Entry 7A0N (X-ray diffraction, 4.30 A resolution (low resolution: residue-level contacts below are approximate; hydrogen-bond / salt-bridge calls are withheld)); this record covers chains A and B.

== Chain A (and B) ==
Molecule: Uncharacterized protein
Source organism: Chaetomium thermophilum (strain DSM 1495 / CBS 144.50 / IMI 039719)
Notes: chain B of this document is another copy of the same molecule, construct and numbering; everything in this record applies to it too
UniProt: G0S5K3 (G0S5K3_CHATD); the construct lacks a stretch of the UniProt sequence and is renumbered around it, so the offset changes along the chain: 1-412 = UniProt 1-412; 548-550 = UniProt 413-415; 551-600 = UniProt 551-600
Chain sequence (466 residues; row label = number of the first residue in the row; note: 135 numbers in that range are skipped by the numbering (no residue carries them; nothing is unmodelled there); numbering starts at 0):
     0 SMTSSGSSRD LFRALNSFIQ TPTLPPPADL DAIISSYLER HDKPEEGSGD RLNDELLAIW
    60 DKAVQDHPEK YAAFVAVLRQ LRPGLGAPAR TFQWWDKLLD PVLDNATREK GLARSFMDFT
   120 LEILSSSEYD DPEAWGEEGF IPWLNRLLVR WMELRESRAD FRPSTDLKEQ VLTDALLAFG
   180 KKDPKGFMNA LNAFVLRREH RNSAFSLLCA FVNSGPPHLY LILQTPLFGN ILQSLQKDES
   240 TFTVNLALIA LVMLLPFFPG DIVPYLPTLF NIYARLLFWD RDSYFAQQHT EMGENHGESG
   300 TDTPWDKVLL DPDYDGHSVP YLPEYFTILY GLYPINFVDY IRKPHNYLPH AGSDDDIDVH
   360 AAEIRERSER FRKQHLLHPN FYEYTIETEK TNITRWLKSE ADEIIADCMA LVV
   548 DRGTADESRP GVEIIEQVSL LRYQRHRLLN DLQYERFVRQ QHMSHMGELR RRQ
Not modelled in the structure: 0-4, 127-139, 156-162, 288-303, 344-355, 548-563, 597-600 (chain B: 0-5, 21-23, 127-139, 155-162, 289-302, 345-355, 548-563, 598-600)
Sequence notes: expression tag (0)
Modified / non-standard residues: Mse1, Mse291 (selenomethionine); Mse116, Mse151, Mse187, Mse252, Mse408, Mse590, Mse593 (selenomethionine; parent Met)

== How chain A and chain B interact ==
Residue-residue contacts (42):
  Phe325(A) - Tyr381(B)
  Tyr329(A) - Leu376(B)
  Val337(A) - Phe380(B)
  Arg341(A) - Tyr381(B)
  Arg341(A) - Glu382(B)
  Arg341(A) - Tyr383(B)
  Arg341(A) - Thr384(B)
  Arg364(A) - Tyr381(B)
  Arg364(A) - Glu382(B)
  Ser367(A) - Tyr381(B)
  Arg371(A) - Leu376(B)
  Arg371(A) - His377(B)
  Arg371(A) - Pro378(B)
  Arg371(A) - Tyr381(B)
  Lys372(A) - Leu375(B)
  His374(A) - Leu375(B)
  His374(A) - Leu376(B)
  Leu375(A) - Lys372(B)
  Leu375(A) - His374(B)
  Leu375(A) - Leu376(B)
  Leu376(A) - Tyr329(B)
  Leu376(A) - Arg371(B)
  Leu376(A) - His374(B)
  Leu376(A) - Leu375(B)
  Leu376(A) - Leu376(B)
  His377(A) - Arg371(B)
  Pro378(A) - Glu368(B)
  Pro378(A) - Arg371(B)
  Phe380(A) - Val337(B)
  Phe380(A) - Leu376(B)
  Phe380(A) - Phe380(B)
  Tyr381(A) - Phe325(B)
  Tyr381(A) - Ile340(B)
  Tyr381(A) - Arg341(B)
  Tyr381(A) - Arg364(B)
  Tyr381(A) - Ser367(B)
  Tyr381(A) - Glu368(B)
  Tyr381(A) - Arg371(B)
  Glu382(A) - Arg341(B)
  Tyr383(A) - Arg341(B)
  Thr384(A) - Arg341(B)
  Val412(A) - Leu375(B)
Other interface residues (no listed pair), chain A (20 interface residues in all): Ile340
Other interface residues (no listed pair), chain B (21 interface residues in all): Val412

== In short ==
Chain A and chain B form an interface of 20 and 21 residues respectively.
Both chains are Uncharacterized protein (Chaetomium thermophilum (strain DSM 1495 / CBS 144.50 / IMI 039719)).
Entry 7A0N (Structure of TSC1 NTD and linker domain) was determined by X-ray diffraction, deposited together
with 7A0M.
